Entry 9IJ9 (electron microscopy, 2.70 A resolution); this record covers chains A and R of the 4 polymer chains in the assembly.

[Chain A]
Name: Guanine nucleotide-binding protein G(i) subunit alpha-1
Organism: Homo sapiens
UniProt: P63096 (GNAI1_HUMAN); numbering as in UniProt (aligned over 1-354)
Chain sequence (354 residues; row label = number of the first residue in the row):
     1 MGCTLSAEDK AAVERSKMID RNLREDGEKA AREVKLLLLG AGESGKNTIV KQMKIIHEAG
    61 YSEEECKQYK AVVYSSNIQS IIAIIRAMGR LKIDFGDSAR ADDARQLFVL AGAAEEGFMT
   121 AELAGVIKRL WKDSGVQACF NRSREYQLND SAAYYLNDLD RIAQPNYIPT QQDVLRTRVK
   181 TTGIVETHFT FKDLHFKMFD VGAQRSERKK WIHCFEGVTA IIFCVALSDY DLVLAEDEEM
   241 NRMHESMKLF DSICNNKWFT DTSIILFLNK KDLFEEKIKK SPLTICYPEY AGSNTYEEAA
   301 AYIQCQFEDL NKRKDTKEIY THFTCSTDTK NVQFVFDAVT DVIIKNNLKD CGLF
Unresolved in the structure: 1-4, 55-181, 235-237
Differences from the reference sequence: conflict Asn47 (Ser in P63096), Ser76 (Asn in P63096), Asn77 (Thr in P63096), Ala203 (Gly in P63096), Ser326 (Ala in P63096)

[Chain R]
Name: Taste receptor type 2 member 14
Organism: Homo sapiens
UniProt: Q9NYV8 (T2R14_HUMAN); residues 1-317 here = UniProt positions 1-317
Chain sequence (317 residues; row label = number of the first residue in the row):
     1 MGGVIKSIFT FVLIVEFIIG NLGNSFIALV NCIDWVKGRK ISSVDRILTA LAISRISLVW
    61 LIFGSWCVSV FFPALFATEK MFRMLTNIWT VINHFSVWLA TGLGTFYFLK IANFSNSIFL
   121 YLKWRVKKVV LVLLLVTSVF LFLNIALINI HINASINGYR RNKTCSSDSS NFTRFSSLIV
   181 LTSTVFIFIP FTLSLAMFLL LIFSMWKHRK KMQHTVKISG DASTKAHRGV KSVITFFLLY
   241 AIFSLSFFIS VWTSERLEEN LIILSQVMGM AYPSCHSCVL ILGNKKLRQA SLSVLLWLRY
   301 MFKDGEPSGH KEFRESS
Unresolved in the structure: 159-173, 300-317
Small-molecule neighbours: A1AEI (4-methyl-N-[(2M)-2-(1H-tetrazol-5-yl)phenyl]-6-(trifluoromethyl)pyrimidin-2-amine): Ala100, Leu103, Gly104, Tyr107, Phe108, Ser194, Met197, Phe198, Leu201, Gly229, Ser232, Val233, Phe236, Tyr240, His276, Gly283

[Interface between chain A and chain R]
Contacting residue pairs (40):
  Arg32(A) - Trp124(R)
  Glu308(A) - Gly220(R)
  Lys314(A) - Ser223(R)  hydrogen bond (backbone-side chain)
  Asp315(A) - Ser223(R)
  Asp315(A) - Thr224(R)
  Lys317(A) - Asp221(R)
  Lys317(A) - Ser223(R)
  Glu318(A) - Ser219(R)  hydrogen bond
  Glu318(A) - Asp221(R)
  Glu318(A) - Ala222(R)  hydrogen bond (side chain-backbone)
  Glu318(A) - Ser223(R)  hydrogen bond
  Glu318(A) - Thr224(R)  hydrogen bond (side chain-backbone)
  Ile319(A) - Ser219(R)
  Ile319(A) - Gly220(R)  hydrogen bond (backbone-backbone)
  Phe334(A) - Val216(R)  hydrophobic
  Asp337(A) - Lys211(R)  salt bridge
  Asp337(A) - Met212(R)
  Asp337(A) - Thr215(R)  hydrogen bond
  Asp337(A) - Val216(R)
  Thr340(A) - Met212(R)
  Asp341(A) - His208(R)  salt bridge
  Ile344(A) - Ile111(R)
  Ile344(A) - Met205(R)  hydrophobic
  Lys345(A) - Thr224(R)
  Asn347(A) - Lys110(R)  hydrogen bond (side chain-backbone)
  Leu348(A) - Ile111(R)  hydrophobic
  Asp350(A) - Val44(R)
  Asp350(A) - Lys110(R)  salt bridge
  Cys351(A) - Val44(R)
  Cys351(A) - Tyr107(R)
  Cys351(A) - Lys110(R)
  Cys351(A) - Ile111(R)  hydrophobic
  Gly352(A) - Gly283(R)
  Gly352(A) - Asn284(R)
  Gly352(A) - Lys285(R)  hydrogen bond (backbone-backbone)
  Leu353(A) - Ile111(R)  hydrophobic
  Leu353(A) - Gly283(R)
  Leu353(A) - Arg288(R)
  Phe354(A) - Lys225(R)
  Phe354(A) - Lys285(R)
Other interface residues (no listed pair), chain A (23 interface residues in all): Asn311, Thr316, Tyr320
Other interface residues (no listed pair), chain R (29 interface residues in all): Phe106, Asn113, Lys123, Ile218, Ala226, Arg228, Gly229

[In short]
Chain A and chain R form an interface of 23 and 29 residues respectively, with 9 hydrogen bonds and 3 salt
bridges. Polar pairs include Asp337(A)-Lys211(R), Asp341(A)-His208(R) and Asp350(A)-Lys110(R). Bound to chain
R: compound A1AEI.
Here chain A is Guanine nucleotide-binding protein G(i) subunit alpha-1 and chain R is Taste receptor type 2
member 14, both from Homo sapiens. Entry 9IJ9 (A Cryo-EM structure of Bitter taste receptor TAS2R14 with Gi
complex) was determined by electron microscopy (same publication as 9IIW, 9IIX and 9IJA).
